PDB entry 6NSW | X-ray diffraction, 2.10 A resolution | chains C and D of the 4 polymer chains in the assembly

Chain C (and D):
Name: Catalase-3
From: Neurospora crassa (strain ATCC 24698 / 74-OR23-1A / CBS 708.71 / DSM 1257 / FGSC 987)
Notes: EC 1.11.1.6; chain D of this document is another copy of the same molecule, construct and numbering; everything in this record applies to it too
UniProtKB: Q9C169 (CAT3_NEUCR); numbering as in UniProt (aligned over 1-719)
Chain sequence (719 residues; numbered 1 to 719; the number before each row is that of its first residue):
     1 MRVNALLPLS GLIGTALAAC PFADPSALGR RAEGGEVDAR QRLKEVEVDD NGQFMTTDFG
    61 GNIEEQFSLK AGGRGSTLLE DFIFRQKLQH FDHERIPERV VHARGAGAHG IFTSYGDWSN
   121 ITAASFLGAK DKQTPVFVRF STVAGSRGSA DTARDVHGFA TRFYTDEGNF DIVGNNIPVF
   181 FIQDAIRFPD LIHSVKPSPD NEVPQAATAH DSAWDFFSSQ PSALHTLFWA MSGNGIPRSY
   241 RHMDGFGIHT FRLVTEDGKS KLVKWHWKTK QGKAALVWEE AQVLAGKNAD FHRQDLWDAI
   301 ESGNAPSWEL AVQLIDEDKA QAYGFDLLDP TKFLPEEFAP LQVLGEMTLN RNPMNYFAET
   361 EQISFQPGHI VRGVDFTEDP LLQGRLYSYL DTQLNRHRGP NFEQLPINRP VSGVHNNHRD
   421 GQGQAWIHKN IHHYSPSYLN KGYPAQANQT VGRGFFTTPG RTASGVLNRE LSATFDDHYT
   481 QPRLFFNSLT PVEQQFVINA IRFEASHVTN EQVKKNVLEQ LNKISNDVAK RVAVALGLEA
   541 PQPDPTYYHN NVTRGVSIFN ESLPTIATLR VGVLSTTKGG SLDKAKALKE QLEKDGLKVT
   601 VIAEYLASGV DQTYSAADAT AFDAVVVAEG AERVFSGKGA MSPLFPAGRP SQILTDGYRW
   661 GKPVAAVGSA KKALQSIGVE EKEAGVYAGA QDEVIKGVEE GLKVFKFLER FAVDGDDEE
Unresolved in the structure: 1-37, 717-719 (chain D: 1-37, 484, 716-719)
Ion coordination: heme Fe: Tyr389 (together with oxygen atom)
Ligand contacts: heme / oxygen atom: Arg99, Val100, Val101, His102, Arg139, Ser141, Gly158, Phe159, Ala160, Val173, Gly174, Asn175, Phe180, Ala185, Phe188, Ile248, His249, Ile363, Ser364, Phe365, Leu381, Gly384, Arg385, Ser388, Tyr389, Thr392, Gln393, Arg396
UniProt features mapped onto this chain:
  - active site: His102, Asn175
  - binding site (heme): Tyr389

How chain C and chain D interact:
Pairs across the interface (82):
  Ala71(C) - Ala71(D)  hydrophobic
  Ser76(C) - Leu78(D)
  Ser76(C) - Glu80(D)  hydrogen bond
  Thr77(C) - Leu78(D)
  Thr77(C) - Leu79(D)  hydrogen bond (backbone-backbone)
  Leu78(C) - Ser76(D)
  Leu78(C) - Thr77(D)
  Leu78(C) - Leu78(D)  hydrophobic
  Leu79(C) - Thr77(D)  hydrogen bond (backbone-backbone)
  Leu79(C) - Leu79(D)
  Leu79(C) - Phe84(D)  hydrophobic
  Glu80(C) - Ser76(D)  hydrogen bond
  Phe84(C) - Leu79(D)  hydrophobic
  Asp190(C) - Tyr434(D)
  Asp190(C) - Ser435(D)  hydrogen bond (side chain-backbone)
  His193(C) - Asn417(D)  hydrogen bond (side chain-backbone)
  His193(C) - His433(D)  hydrogen bond (side chain-backbone)
  Ser194(C) - Tyr434(D)
  Pro199(C) - Ile431(D)
  Pro199(C) - His433(D)
  Asp200(C) - Ile431(D)
  Ser212(C) - Tyr434(D)
  Asp215(C) - Tyr434(D)  hydrogen bond
  Asp215(C) - Ser437(D)  hydrogen bond
  Asp215(C) - Tyr438(D)  hydrogen bond (side chain-backbone)
  Asp215(C) - Leu439(D)  hydrogen bond (side chain-backbone)
  Phe216(C) - Ser435(D)
  Phe216(C) - Pro436(D)
  Ser219(C) - Pro436(D)
  Ser219(C) - Ser437(D)
  Ser219(C) - Tyr438(D)
  Gln220(C) - Pro436(D)
  Asp391(C) - Leu394(D)
  Leu394(C) - Asp391(D)
  Leu394(C) - Leu394(D)  hydrophobic
  Arg398(C) - Gln422(D)
  Asn417(C) - His193(D)  hydrogen bond (backbone-side chain)
  Gln422(C) - Arg398(D)  hydrogen bond
  Ile431(C) - Pro199(D)
  Ile431(C) - Asp200(D)
  His433(C) - His193(D)  hydrogen bond (backbone-side chain)
  His433(C) - Pro199(D)
  Tyr434(C) - Asp190(D)
  Tyr434(C) - Ser194(D)
  Tyr434(C) - Ser212(D)  hydrogen bond (side chain-backbone)
  Tyr434(C) - Asp215(D)  hydrogen bond
  Ser435(C) - Asp190(D)  hydrogen bond (backbone-side chain)
  Ser435(C) - Phe216(D)
  Pro436(C) - Ser219(D)
  Pro436(C) - Gln220(D)
  Ser437(C) - Asp215(D)  hydrogen bond
  Ser437(C) - Ser219(D)
  Tyr438(C) - Asp215(D)  hydrogen bond (backbone-side chain)
  Tyr438(C) - Ser219(D)
  Tyr438(C) - Asn510(D)
  Tyr438(C) - Gln512(D)
  Tyr438(C) - Val513(D)  hydrophobic
  Leu439(C) - Asp215(D)  hydrogen bond (backbone-side chain)
  Leu439(C) - Asn510(D)
  Leu439(C) - Val513(D)  hydrophobic
  Thr457(C) - Arg469(D)  hydrogen bond
  Arg461(C) - Val466(D)
  Arg461(C) - Leu467(D)  hydrogen bond (backbone-backbone)
  Thr462(C) - Gly465(D)
  Thr462(C) - Val466(D)
  Ala463(C) - Ala463(D)
  Ala463(C) - Ser464(D)
  Ala463(C) - Gly465(D)  hydrogen bond (backbone-backbone)
  Ser464(C) - Ala463(D)
  Gly465(C) - Thr462(D)
  Gly465(C) - Ala463(D)  hydrogen bond (backbone-backbone)
  Val466(C) - Pro459(D)
  Val466(C) - Arg461(D)
  Val466(C) - Thr462(D)
  Leu467(C) - Arg461(D)  hydrogen bond (backbone-backbone)
  Arg469(C) - Thr457(D)  hydrogen bond
  Asn510(C) - Tyr438(D)
  Asn510(C) - Leu439(D)
  Gln512(C) - Tyr438(D)
  Val513(C) - Tyr438(D)  hydrophobic
  Val513(C) - Leu439(D)  hydrophobic
  Asn516(C) - Tyr438(D)
Interface residues without a listed pair, chain C (50 interface residues in all): Arg85, Asp211, Tyr387, Leu390, Arg419, Phe455, Pro459
Interface residues without a listed pair, chain D (51 interface residues in all): Arg85, Asp211, Glu378, Tyr387, Arg419, His432, Phe455, Asn516

Summary:
The interface between chain C and chain D involves 50 residues on one side and 51 on the other; the contacts
include 26 hydrogen bonds. Among the polar pairs are Ser76(C)-Glu80(D), Asp190(C)-Ser435(D) and
His193(C)-Asn417(D). Bound to chain C: heme / oxygen atom.
Chain C and chain D are both Catalase-3 (Neurospora crassa (strain ATCC 24698 / 74-OR23-1A / CBS 708.71 / DSM
1257 / FGSC 987)); the structure, X-ray reduced Catalase 3 From N.Crassa in Cpd I state (0.135 MGy), was
determined by X-ray diffraction together with 6NSY, 6NSZ, 6NT0, 6NT1 and 4AJ9 from the same study.
